6LRR - chains C and D of the 24 polymer chains in the assembly; structure by electron microscopy, 3.37 A resolution.

[Chain C (and D)]
Molecule: Ribulose bisphosphate carboxylase large chain
Organism: Nostoc sp. (strain PCC 7120 / SAG 25.82 / UTEX 2576)
Notes: EC 4.1.1.39; chain D of this document is another copy of the same molecule, construct and numbering; everything in this record applies to it too
UniProtKB: P00879 (RBL_NOSS1); numbering as in UniProt (aligned over 1-476)
Chain sequence (476 residues; row label = number of the first residue in the row):
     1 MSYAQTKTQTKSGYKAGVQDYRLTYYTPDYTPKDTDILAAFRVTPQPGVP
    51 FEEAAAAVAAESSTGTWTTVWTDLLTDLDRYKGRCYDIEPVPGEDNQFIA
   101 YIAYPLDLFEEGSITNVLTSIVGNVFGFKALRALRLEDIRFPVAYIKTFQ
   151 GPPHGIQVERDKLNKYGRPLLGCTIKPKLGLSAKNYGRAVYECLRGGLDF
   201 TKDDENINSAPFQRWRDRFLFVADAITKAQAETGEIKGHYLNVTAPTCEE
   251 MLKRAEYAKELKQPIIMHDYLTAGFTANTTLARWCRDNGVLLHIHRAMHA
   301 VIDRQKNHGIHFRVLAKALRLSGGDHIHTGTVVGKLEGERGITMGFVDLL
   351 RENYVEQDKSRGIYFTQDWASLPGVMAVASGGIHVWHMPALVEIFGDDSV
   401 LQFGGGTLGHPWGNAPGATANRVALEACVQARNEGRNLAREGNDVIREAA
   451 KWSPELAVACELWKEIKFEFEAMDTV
Not modelled in the structure: 1-21, 67-75, 463-476 (chain D: 1-21, 67-73, 463-476)
Disulfides: C173-C193
Swiss-Prot annotation at these positions:
  - active site (Proton acceptor): K176, H295
  - binding site (substrate): N124, T174, K178, R296, H328, S380
  - binding site (Mg(2+)): K202, D204, E205
  - site: K335 (Transition state stabilizer)
  - modified residue: K202 (N6-carboxylysine)

[Chain C / chain D interface]
Residue-residue contacts (151; chain C residue first):
  S62(C) - N206(D)
  S63(C) - K178(D)
  S63(C) - L179(D)
  S63(C) - N206(D)  hydrogen bond (backbone-side chain)
  T64(C) - L179(D)
  T66(C) - L408(D)
  T76(C) - P177(D)
  T76(C) - L179(D)  hydrogen bond (side chain-backbone)
  T76(C) - G180(D)
  T76(C) - L181(D)
  Y81(C) - L179(D)  hydrophobic
  Y81(C) - G180(D)
  Y81(C) - F212(D)  hydrophobic
  D107(C) - A210(D)
  D107(C) - P211(D)
  D107(C) - F212(D)
  L108(C) - L179(D)  hydrophobic
  L108(C) - N206(D)
  L108(C) - A210(D)
  E110(C) - N208(D)
  E110(C) - S209(D)  hydrogen bond
  E110(C) - P246(D)
  E110(C) - R254(D)  salt bridge
  E111(C) - P211(D)
  E111(C) - R214(D)  salt bridge
  G112(C) - P246(D)
  S113(C) - P246(D)
  T115(C) - A245(D)
  T115(C) - T272(D)  hydrogen bond
  T115(C) - A273(D)  hydrogen bond (side chain-backbone)
  N116(C) - N206(D)
  N116(C) - N208(D)  hydrogen bond
  N116(C) - S209(D)
  L118(C) - T272(D)
  L118(C) - M298(D)  hydrophobic
  T119(C) - E205(D)
  T119(C) - D269(D)
  T119(C) - T272(D)  hydrogen bond
  T119(C) - A297(D)
  S120(C) - N206(D)
  V122(C) - M298(D)
  G123(C) - M298(D)  hydrogen bond (backbone-backbone)
  N124(C) - E205(D)  hydrogen bond
  F126(C) - A300(D)
  F126(C) - V301(D)  hydrophobic
  F126(C) - R304(D)  hydrogen bond (backbone-side chain)
  G127(C) - A300(D)
  F128(C) - R304(D)
  L131(C) - R304(D)  hydrogen bond (backbone-side chain)
  R132(C) - Q305(D)  hydrogen bond (backbone-side chain)
  A133(C) - Q305(D)
  P177(C) - L75(D)
  P177(C) - T76(D)
  K178(C) - E61(D)  hydrogen bond (side chain-backbone)
  K178(C) - S63(D)
  L179(C) - S63(D)
  L179(C) - T76(D)
  L179(C) - Y81(D)  hydrophobic
  L179(C) - L108(D)  hydrophobic
  G180(C) - T76(D)
  G180(C) - Y81(D)
  L181(C) - L75(D)
  L181(C) - T76(D)
  E205(C) - T119(D)
  E205(C) - N124(D)  hydrogen bond
  N206(C) - S62(D)  hydrogen bond (side chain-backbone)
  N206(C) - S63(D)
  N206(C) - N116(D)
  N206(C) - S120(D)
  N208(C) - E110(D)
  N208(C) - N116(D)  hydrogen bond
  S209(C) - E110(D)  hydrogen bond
  A210(C) - L108(D)
  P211(C) - D107(D)
  P211(C) - F109(D)
  P211(C) - E111(D)
  F212(C) - Y81(D)
  F212(C) - D107(D)
  R214(C) - E111(D)  salt bridge
  A245(C) - T115(D)
  A245(C) - T276(D)  hydrogen bond (backbone-side chain)
  P246(C) - E110(D)
  P246(C) - G112(D)
  P246(C) - S113(D)
  P246(C) - F275(D)
  P246(C) - T276(D)
  P246(C) - T279(D)
  T247(C) - T276(D)
  T247(C) - T279(D)
  T247(C) - T280(D)
  C248(C) - C248(D)  disulfide
  C248(C) - T276(D)
  C248(C) - T280(D)  hydrogen bond (backbone-side chain)
  E249(C) - L252(D)
  E249(C) - T280(D)
  L252(C) - E249(D)
  R254(C) - E110(D)  salt bridge
  D269(C) - T119(D)
  T272(C) - T115(D)  hydrogen bond (backbone-side chain)
  T272(C) - T119(D)  hydrogen bond
  T272(C) - F275(D)
  A273(C) - T115(D)  hydrogen bond (backbone-side chain)
  A273(C) - A273(D)
  A273(C) - G274(D)
  A273(C) - T276(D)
  G274(C) - A273(D)
  G274(C) - G274(D)
  F275(C) - P246(D)
  F275(C) - T272(D)
  T276(C) - A245(D)  hydrogen bond (side chain-backbone)
  T276(C) - P246(D)
  T276(C) - T247(D)
  T276(C) - C248(D)
  T276(C) - A273(D)
  T276(C) - A277(D)
  A277(C) - T276(D)
  T279(C) - P246(D)
  T279(C) - T247(D)
  T280(C) - T247(D)
  T280(C) - C248(D)  hydrogen bond (side chain-backbone)
  T280(C) - E249(D)
  A297(C) - T119(D)
  M298(C) - V122(D)
  M298(C) - G123(D)  hydrogen bond (backbone-backbone)
  A300(C) - F126(D)
  A300(C) - G127(D)
  A300(C) - H308(D)  hydrogen bond (backbone-side chain)
  V301(C) - F126(D)  hydrophobic
  V301(C) - I302(D)  hydrophobic
  V301(C) - H308(D)  hydrogen bond (backbone-side chain)
  V301(C) - G309(D)
  V301(C) - I310(D)  hydrophobic
  I302(C) - V301(D)  hydrophobic
  I302(C) - I302(D)  hydrophobic
  R304(C) - F126(D)  hydrogen bond (side chain-backbone)
  R304(C) - G127(D)
  R304(C) - F128(D)  hydrogen bond (side chain-backbone)
  R304(C) - K129(D)
  R304(C) - L131(D)  hydrogen bond (side chain-backbone)
  Q305(C) - R132(D)  hydrogen bond (side chain-backbone)
  Q305(C) - A133(D)
  Q305(C) - H308(D)
  H308(C) - A300(D)  hydrogen bond (side chain-backbone)
  H308(C) - V301(D)  hydrogen bond (side chain-backbone)
  H308(C) - R304(D)
  H308(C) - Q305(D)
  G309(C) - V301(D)
  I310(C) - V301(D)  hydrophobic
  G334(C) - K129(D)
  G406(C) - T66(D)
  L408(C) - T66(D)
Also at the interface, not in a pair above, chain C (79 interface residues in all): Q46, E61, F109, K129, K176, T244, M251, R283, T331, K335, T407
Also at the interface, not in a pair above, chain D (76 interface residues in all): T64, G65, L118, T244, R283, G334, K335, G406
Disulfides between the chains: C248(C)-C248(D)

[In short]
79 residues of chain C and 76 residues of chain D are in contact, with 1 disulfide bond, 33 hydrogen bonds and
4 salt bridges. Among the polar pairs are E110(C)-R254(D), E111(C)-R214(D) and S63(C)-N206(D).
Both chains are Ribulose bisphosphate carboxylase large chain (Nostoc sp. (strain PCC 7120 / SAG 25.82 / UTEX
2576)). Entry 6LRR (Cryo-EM structure of RuBisCO-Raf1 from Anabaena sp. PCC 7120) was determined by electron
microscopy (same publication as 6LRS and 6KKM).
